1ZVQ - chain A; structure by X-ray diffraction, 2.00 A resolution.

== Chain A ==
Molecule: Transforming protein p21/H-Ras-1
Organism: Homo sapiens
Reference sequence: P01112 (RASH_HUMAN); residue numbers follow UniProt; this construct covers 1-166
Chain sequence (166 residues; each row starts with the number of its first residue):
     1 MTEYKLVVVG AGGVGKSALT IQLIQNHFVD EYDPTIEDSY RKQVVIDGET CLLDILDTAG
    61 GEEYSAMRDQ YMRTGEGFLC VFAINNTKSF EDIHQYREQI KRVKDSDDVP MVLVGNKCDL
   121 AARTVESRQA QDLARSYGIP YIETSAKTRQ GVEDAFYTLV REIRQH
Construct notes: engineered mutation Gly61 (Gln in P01112)
Bound ions: Mg2+: Ser17 (together with GDP)
Small-molecule neighbours: GDP (guanosine-5'-diphosphate): Ala11, Gly12, Gly13, Val14, Gly15, Lys16, Ser17, Ala18, Phe28, Val29, Asp30, Glu31, Tyr32, Asn116, Lys117, Asp119, Leu120, Ser145, Ala146, Lys147
Swiss-Prot annotation at these positions:
  - region: His166 (Hypervariable region)
  - motif: Tyr32 to Tyr40 (Effector region)
  - binding site (GTP): Gly13 to Ala18, Val29 to Thr35, Ala59, Gly60, Asn116 to Asp119, Ser145 to Lys147
  - modified residue: Met1 (N-acetylmethionine), Thr2 (N-acetylthreonine), Cys118 (S-nitrosocysteine)
  - glycosylation: Thr35 (Microbial infection: O-linked (Glc) threonine)
  - natural variant: Gly12 (G12A: In CSTLO; G12C: In CSTLO; G12D: In CSTLO; G12E: In CSTLO; G12S: In CSTLO and CMEMS; G12V: In CSTLO, bladder carcinoma and CMEMS), Gly13 (G13C: In CSTLO; G13D: In CSTLO; G13R: In SFM), Gln22 (Q22K: In CMEMS), Glu37 (E37EE: In CSTLO), Thr58 (T58I: In CSTLO), Glu63 (E63K: In CMEMS), Ser89 (S89C: Found in a patient with severe fetal hydrops and pleural effusion; uncertain significance), Lys117 (K117R: In CSTLO), Ala146 (A146T: In CSTLO; A146V: In CSTLO)
  - mutagenesis: Ser17 (S17N: Dominant negative. Prevents PLCE1 EGF-induced recruitment to plasma membrane. No effect on subcellular location of isoform 2), Asn26 (N26G: Loss of interaction with PLCE1; when associated with V-12), Val29 (V29A: No effect on interaction with PLCE1; when associated with V-12), Tyr32 (Y32F: Loss of interaction and recruitment to plasma membrane of PLCE1; when associated with V-12), Pro34 (P34G: No effect on interaction with PLCE1; when associated with V-12), Thr35 (T35S: Loss of interaction with PLCE1; when associated with V-12), Glu37 (E37G: No effect on interaction with PLCE1; when associated with V-12), Asp38 (D38N: No effect on interaction with PLCE1; when associated with V-12), Ser39 (S39C: No effect on interaction with PLCE1; when associated with V-12), Ala59 (A59T: Loss of GTPase activity and creation of an autophosphorylation site), Ala83 (A83T: GTP-binding activity reduced by factor of 30), Cys118 (C118S: Abolishes S-nitrosylation. No stimulation of guanine nucleotide exchange), 3 further mutagenesis entries in UniProt

== Summary ==
Bound to chain A: GDP. UniProt lists 22 GTP-binding residues and 16 mutagenesis sites.
Chain A is Transforming protein p21/H-Ras-1 (Homo sapiens); the structure, Structure of the Q61G mutant of Ras
in the GDP-bound form, was determined by X-ray diffraction (same publication as 1ZW6).
